PDB entry 9P8U | electron microscopy, 2.56 A resolution | chains A and B of the 16 polymer chains in the assembly

Chain A (and B):
Name: DNTP triphosphohydrolase
From: Salmonella enterica
Notes: chain B of this document is another copy of the same molecule, construct and numbering; everything in this record applies to it too
UniProtKB: A0A5H6DAK1 (A0A5H6DAK1_SALET); numbering as in UniProt (aligned over 1-471)
Sequence (473 residues; numbered -1 to 471; the number before each row is that of its first residue; numbers below 1 keep their minus sign (Gly-1 is residue -1)):
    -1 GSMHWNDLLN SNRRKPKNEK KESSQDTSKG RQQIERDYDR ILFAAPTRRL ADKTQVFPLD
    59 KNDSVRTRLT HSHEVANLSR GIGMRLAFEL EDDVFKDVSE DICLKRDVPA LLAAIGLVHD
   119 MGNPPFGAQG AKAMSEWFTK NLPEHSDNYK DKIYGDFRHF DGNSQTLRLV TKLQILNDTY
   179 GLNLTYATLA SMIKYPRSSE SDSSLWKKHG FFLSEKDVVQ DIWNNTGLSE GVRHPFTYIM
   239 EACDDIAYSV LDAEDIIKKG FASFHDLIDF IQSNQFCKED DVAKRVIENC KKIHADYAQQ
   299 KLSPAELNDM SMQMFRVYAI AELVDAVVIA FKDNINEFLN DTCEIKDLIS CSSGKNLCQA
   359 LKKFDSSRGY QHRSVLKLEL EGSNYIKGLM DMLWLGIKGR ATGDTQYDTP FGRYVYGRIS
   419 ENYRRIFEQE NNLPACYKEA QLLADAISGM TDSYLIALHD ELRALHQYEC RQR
Disordered / not traced: -1, 470-471
Sequence notes: expression tag (-1 to 0); conflict Ala126 (His in A0A5H6DAK1), Ala129 (Glu in A0A5H6DAK1), Asn430 (Ser in A0A5H6DAK1)
Bound ions: Mg2+: His69, His117, Asp118, Asp242
Ligand contacts: 2'-deoxyguanosine-5'-triphosphate (DGT): Gln53, Ala126, Asn161, Lys192, Tyr193, Lys206, Glu239, Asp242, Asp243, Tyr246, Asp250, Tyr368, Gln369, Val373, Glu377
What the authors report for this chain:
  - binding site for the 2-nt DNA strand: Thr25, Arg29, Arg34, Asp37, Arg38, Phe41, Asn75, Asn181, Gln311, Arg314
  - specificity-determining residues: Asp37, Asn75, Gln311
  - binding site for 2'-deoxyguanosine-5'-triphosphate: Tyr193, Lys206, Asp243, Tyr246
  - contacts within the chain: Asn175-Gln427 (hydrogen bond)
  - conformationally variable residues (side-chain flip): Gln172, Asn420
  - mutagenesis - R29A/R34A/R38A: increased catalytic activity on p3diT
  - mutagenesis - R29A/R34A/R38A: unchanged catalytic activity
  - mutagenesis - H117A/D118A: abolished catalytic activity

Interface between chain A and chain B:
Pairs across the interface (87):
  Lys19(A) - Ile291(B)
  Glu20(A) - Lys290(B)  salt bridge
  Ser22(A) - Asn287(B)  hydrogen bond (backbone-side chain)
  Gln23(A) - Asn287(B)
  Gln23(A) - Lys290(B)  hydrogen bond
  Gln23(A) - Tyr316(B)
  Thr25(A) - Val315(B)
  Thr25(A) - Tyr316(B)
  Lys27(A) - Arg83(B)
  Lys27(A) - Ala319(B)  hydrogen bond (side chain-backbone)
  Lys27(A) - Glu320(B)
  Lys27(A) - Asp323(B)
  Gly28(A) - Arg83(B)
  Gly28(A) - Glu87(B)
  Glu33(A) - Met82(B)
  Tyr36(A) - Asn75(B)
  Asp37(A) - Asn75(B)  hydrogen bond
  Leu40(A) - Asn75(B)
  Phe41(A) - Glu72(B)
  Phe41(A) - Asn75(B)
  Phe41(A) - Arg314(B)
  Arg46(A) - Ser62(B)  hydrogen bond (side chain-backbone)
  Arg46(A) - Arg64(B)
  Arg46(A) - Thr68(B)
  Arg47(A) - Ser62(B)
  Asp50(A) - Asn60(B)
  Asn60(A) - Asp50(B)  hydrogen bond
  Asn60(A) - Thr449(B)  hydrogen bond
  Asn60(A) - Ser451(B)  hydrogen bond
  Asn60(A) - Tyr452(B)
  Ser62(A) - Ala43(B)
  Ser62(A) - Arg46(B)  hydrogen bond
  Ser62(A) - Arg47(B)
  Arg64(A) - Arg46(B)
  Thr68(A) - Arg46(B)
  His71(A) - His71(B)
  Glu72(A) - Phe41(B)
  Asn75(A) - Tyr36(B)
  Asn75(A) - Asp37(B)  hydrogen bond
  Asn75(A) - Leu40(B)
  Asn75(A) - Phe41(B)
  Arg78(A) - Arg78(B)
  Met82(A) - Glu33(B)
  Met82(A) - Arg104(B)
  Arg83(A) - Lys27(B)
  Phe86(A) - Arg104(B)
  Glu87(A) - Gly28(B)
  Glu87(A) - Arg104(B)  salt bridge
  Arg104(A) - Met82(B)
  Arg104(A) - Phe86(B)
  Arg104(A) - Glu87(B)  salt bridge
  Ile173(A) - Leu300(B)
  Ile173(A) - Glu304(B)
  Ile173(A) - Asp307(B)
  Ile173(A) - Met308(B)  hydrophobic
  Leu174(A) - Tyr295(B)  hydrophobic
  Leu174(A) - Leu300(B)  hydrophobic
  Leu174(A) - Met308(B)  hydrophobic
  Asn287(A) - Ser22(B)  hydrogen bond (side chain-backbone)
  Asn287(A) - Gln23(B)
  Lys290(A) - Gln23(B)
  Ile291(A) - Lys19(B)
  Tyr295(A) - Leu174(B)  hydrophobic
  Lys299(A) - Arg423(B)  hydrogen bond (backbone-side chain)
  Leu300(A) - Ile173(B)  hydrophobic
  Leu300(A) - Arg423(B)
  Glu304(A) - Ile173(B)
  Glu304(A) - Glu419(B)
  Glu304(A) - Asn420(B)  hydrogen bond (side chain-backbone)
  Glu304(A) - Arg423(B)  salt bridge
  Asp307(A) - Ile173(B)
  Met308(A) - Ile173(B)  hydrophobic
  Arg314(A) - Phe41(B)  hydrogen bond (side chain-backbone)
  Val315(A) - Thr25(B)
  Tyr316(A) - Gln23(B)
  Tyr316(A) - Thr25(B)
  Ile318(A) - Phe41(B)  hydrophobic
  Ala319(A) - Lys27(B)
  Asp323(A) - Lys27(B)  salt bridge
  Glu419(A) - Glu304(B)
  Asn420(A) - Glu304(B)  hydrogen bond (backbone-side chain)
  Arg423(A) - Lys299(B)  hydrogen bond (side chain-backbone)
  Arg423(A) - Leu300(B)
  Arg423(A) - Glu304(B)  salt bridge
  Thr449(A) - Asn60(B)
  Ser451(A) - Asn60(B)
  Tyr452(A) - Asn60(B)
Other interface residues (no listed pair), chain A (63 interface residues in all): Lys18, Ala43, Leu57, Leu67, Lys103, Leu249, Lys256, Arg283, Asp294, Gln298, Ser301, Glu320
Other interface residues (no listed pair), chain B (58 interface residues in all): Lys18, Leu67, Lys103, Leu249, Lys256, Ser301, Ile318

In short:
The interface between chain A and chain B involves 63 residues on one side and 58 on the other, with 16
hydrogen bonds and 6 salt bridges. Among the polar pairs are Glu20(A)-Lys290(B), Glu87(A)-Arg104(B) and
Glu304(A)-Arg423(B). From the paper: a binding site for the 2-nt DNA strand at Thr25(A), Arg29(A) and Arg34(A)
among others; R29A/R34A/R38A of chain A increase catalytic activity on p3diT.
Both chains are DNTP triphosphohydrolase (Salmonella enterica). Entry 9P8U (Structure of CloA in complex with
dGTP and p3diT) was determined by electron microscopy together with 9P8S, 9P8T, 9P8V and 9P8W from the same
study.
